PDB entry 6XKT | electron microscopy, 3.75 A resolution | chains C and E of the 6 polymer chains in the assembly

== Chain C ==
Molecule: Cytochrome b
Organism: Rhodobacter capsulatus (strain ATCC BAA-309 / NBRC 16581 / SB1003)
UniProt: D5ANZ3 (CYB_RHOCB); numbering as in UniProt (aligned over 1-437)
Chain sequence (437 residues; each row starts with the number of its first residue):
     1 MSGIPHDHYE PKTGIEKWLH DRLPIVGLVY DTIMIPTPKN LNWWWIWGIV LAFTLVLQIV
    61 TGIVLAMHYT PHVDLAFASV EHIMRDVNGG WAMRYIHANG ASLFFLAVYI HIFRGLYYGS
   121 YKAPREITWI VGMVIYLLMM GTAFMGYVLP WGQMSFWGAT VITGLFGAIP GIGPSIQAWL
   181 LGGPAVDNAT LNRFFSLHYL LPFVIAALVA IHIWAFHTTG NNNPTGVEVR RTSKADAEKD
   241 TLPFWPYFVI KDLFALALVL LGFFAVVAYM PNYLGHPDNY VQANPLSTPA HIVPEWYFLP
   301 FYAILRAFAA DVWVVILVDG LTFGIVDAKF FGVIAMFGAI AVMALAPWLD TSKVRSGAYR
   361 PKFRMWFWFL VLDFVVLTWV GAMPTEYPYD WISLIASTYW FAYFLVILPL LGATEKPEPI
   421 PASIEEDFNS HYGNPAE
Disordered / not traced: 1, 233-236, 429-437
Ion coordination: heme c Fe site 1: His-97, His-198; heme c Fe site 2: His-111, His-212
Small-molecule neighbours:
  - heme c (HEC), molecule 1: Trp-45, Gly-48, Ile-49, Leu-51, Ala-52, Phe-104, His-111, Ile-112, Arg-114, Ser-120, Arg-125, Thr-128, Trp-129, Gly-132, Met-133, Ile-135, Tyr-136, Val-209, His-212, Phe-216, Thr-219, Gly-220, Asn-221, Asn-222
  - heme c (HEC), molecule 2: Leu-55, Gln-58, Ile-59, Gly-62, Ile-63, Leu-65, Ala-66, Tyr-69, Arg-94, His-97, Ala-98, Ala-101, Phe-104, Met-139, Thr-142, Ala-143, Gly-146, Tyr-147, Leu-149, Pro-150, Phe-195, His-198, Tyr-199, Pro-202, Ile-205, Asn-279, Tyr-297
Swiss-Prot annotation at these positions:
  - binding site (heme b): His-97, His-111, His-198, His-212
  - mutagenesis: Phe-144 (F144L/S: Loss of binding affinity for ubiquinone and ubiquinol)

== Chain E ==
Molecule: Ubiquinol-cytochrome c reductase iron-sulfur subunit
Organism: Rhodobacter capsulatus (strain ATCC BAA-309 / NBRC 16581 / SB1003)
Notes: EC 7.1.1.8
UniProt: D5ANZ2 (UCRI_RHOCB); numbering as in UniProt (aligned over 1-191)
Chain sequence (191 residues; numbered 1 to 191; the number before each row is that of its first residue):
     1 MSHAEDNAGT RRDFLYHATA ATGVVVTGAA VWPLINQMNA SADVKAMASI FVDVSAVEVG
    61 TQLTVKWRGK PVFIRRRDEK DIELARSVPL GALRDTSAEN ANKPGAEATD ENRTLPAFDG
   121 TNTGEWLVML GVCTHLGCVP MGDKSGDFGG WFCPCHGSHY DSAGRIRKGP APRNLDIPVA
   181 AFVDETTIKL G
Disordered / not traced: 1-10
Disulfide bonds: Cys-138/Cys-155
Ion coordination: 2Fe-2S cluster Fe: Cys-133, His-135, Cys-153, His-156
Small-molecule neighbours: 2Fe-2S cluster (FES): Cys-133, His-135, Leu-136, Gly-137, Cys-138, Cys-153, Cys-155, His-156, Ser-158
Swiss-Prot annotation at these positions:
  - binding site ([2Fe-2S] cluster): Cys-133, His-135, Cys-153, His-156

== Chain C / chain E interface ==
Pairs across the interface (14):
  Trp-179(C) / Ile-35(E)  hydrogen bond (side chain-backbone)
  Trp-179(C) / Met-38(E)  hydrophobic
  Trp-179(C) / Asn-39(E)
  Gly-182(C) / Met-38(E)
  Gly-182(C) / Ala-40(E)
  Ala-185(C) / Arg-68(E)
  Arg-193(C) / Met-38(E)  hydrogen bond (side chain-backbone)
  Arg-193(C) / Asn-39(E)
  Pro-285(C) / Lys-70(E)  hydrogen bond (backbone-side chain)
  Leu-286(C) / Lys-70(E)
  Leu-286(C) / Val-132(E)
  Leu-286(C) / Leu-136(E)
  Leu-286(C) / Gly-137(E)
  Ser-287(C) / Leu-136(E)
Also at the interface, not in a pair above, chain C (9 interface residues in all): Pro-184, Thr-288
Also at the interface, not in a pair above, chain E (12 interface residues in all): Gln-37, Val-44, Gly-69

== In short ==
9 residues of chain C and 12 residues of chain E are in contact; the contacts include 3 hydrogen bonds. Polar
pairs include Trp-179(C)/Ile-35(E), Arg-193(C)/Met-38(E) and Pro-285(C)/Lys-70(E). Bound to chain C: heme c.
Chain E binds 2Fe-2S cluster.
Chain C is Cytochrome b and chain E is Ubiquinol-cytochrome c reductase iron-sulfur subunit, both from
Rhodobacter capsulatus (strain ATCC BAA-309 / NBRC 16581 / SB1003); the structure, R. capsulatus cyt bc1 with
both FeS proteins in c position (CIII2 c-c), was determined by electron microscopy together with 6XI0, 6XKU,
6XKV, 6XKW, 6XKX and 6XKZ from the same study.
